PDB entry 5O45 | X-ray diffraction, 0.99 A resolution | chains A and B

# Chain A
Molecule: Programmed cell death 1 ligand 1
Source organism: Homo sapiens
UniProtKB: Q9NZQ7 (PD1L1_HUMAN); residue numbers follow UniProt; this construct covers 17-134
Sequence (129 residues; each row starts with the number of its first residue):
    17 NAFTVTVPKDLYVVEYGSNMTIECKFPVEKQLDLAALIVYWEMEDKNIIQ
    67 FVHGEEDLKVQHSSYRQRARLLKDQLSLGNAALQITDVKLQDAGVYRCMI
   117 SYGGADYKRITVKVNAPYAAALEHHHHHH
Cystine bridges: Cys-40/Cys-114
Differences from the reference sequence: expression tag (135-145)
Swiss-Prot annotation at these positions:
  - glycosylation: Asn-35 (N-linked (GlcNAc...) asparagine)
What the authors report for this chain:
  - conformationally variable residues (side-chain flip): Met-115

# Chain B
Molecule: Phe-mea-9KK-sar-asp-val-mea-tyr-sar-trp-tyr-leu-ccs-gly-NH2
Sequence (15 residues; row label = number of the first residue in the row):
     1 FFXGDVFYGWYLXGX
Covalent attachments: covalent link Phe-1/CCS_13
Modified positions: Phe-2, Phe-7 (N-methylphenylalanine; MEA); 9KK (N-methyl norleucine) at position 3, CCS (carboxymethylated cysteine) at position 13, NH2 (amino group) at position 15; Gly-4, Gly-9 (sarcosine; SAR)

# How chain A and chain B interact
Contacting residue pairs (26; chain A residue first):
  Ile-54(A) / Phe-7(B)
  Tyr-56(A) / Phe-1(B)  hydrophobic
  Tyr-56(A) / Phe-7(B)
  Tyr-56(A) / Tyr-11(B)  hydrophobic
  Tyr-56(A) / CCS_13(B)
  Glu-58(A) / Tyr-11(B)
  Glu-58(A) / Leu-12(B)  hydrogen bond (side chain-backbone)
  Glu-58(A) / CCS_13(B)  hydrogen bond (side chain-backbone)
  Glu-60(A) / Leu-12(B)
  Asp-61(A) / CCS_13(B)
  Asn-63(A) / CCS_13(B)
  Gln-66(A) / Phe-1(B)
  Gln-66(A) / Phe-2(B)
  Gln-66(A) / 9KK_3(B)
  Val-68(A) / 9KK_3(B)
  Val-76(A) / CCS_13(B)
  Arg-113(A) / Trp-10(B)
  Arg-113(A) / Leu-12(B)
  Met-115(A) / Phe-7(B)
  Met-115(A) / Trp-10(B)
  Met-115(A) / Tyr-11(B)  hydrophobic
  Ile-116(A) / Phe-7(B)
  Ser-117(A) / Phe-7(B)
  Ala-121(A) / Trp-10(B)
  Asp-122(A) / Trp-10(B)
  Tyr-123(A) / Trp-10(B)  hydrophobic
Also at the interface, not in a pair above, chain A (17 interface residues in all): Asp-73
Also at the interface, not in a pair above, chain B (9 interface residues in all): Val-6
Interface features reported in the paper:
  - interface residues, chain A: Asp-61(A), Met-115(A)
  - interface residues, chain B: Phe-1(B)

# Overview
The interface between chain A and chain B involves 17 residues on one side and 9 on the other; the contacts
include 2 hydrogen bonds. Polar pairs include Glu-58(A)/Leu-12(B) and Glu-58(A)/CCS_13(B). From the paper:
interface residues Asp-61(A), Met-115(A) and Phe-1(B); conformational variability at Met-115(A).
Here chain A is Programmed cell death 1 ligand 1 (Homo sapiens) and chain B is
Phe-mea-9KK-sar-asp-val-mea-tyr-sar-trp-tyr-leu-ccs-gly-NH2. Entry 5O45 (Structure of human PD-L1 in complex
with inhibitor) was determined by X-ray diffraction, deposited together with 5O4Y.
